PDB entry 8V9W | X-ray diffraction, 1.68 A resolution | chains A and C

== Chain A (and C) ==
Molecule: JGFN4
Notes: chain C of this document is another copy of the same molecule, construct and numbering; everything in this record applies to it too
Sequence (120 residues; numbered 0 to 119; the number before each row is that of its first residue; numbering starts at 0):
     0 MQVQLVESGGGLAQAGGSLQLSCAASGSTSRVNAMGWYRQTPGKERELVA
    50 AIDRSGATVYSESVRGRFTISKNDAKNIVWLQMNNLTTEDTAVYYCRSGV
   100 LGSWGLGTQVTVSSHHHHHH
Disordered / not traced: 0, 114-119
Disulfide bonds: Cys22-Cys95
Small-molecule neighbours: fentanyl (7V7; N-phenyl-N-[1-(2-phenylethyl)piperidin-4-yl]propanamide): Ala24, Thr28, Ser29, Val31, Asn32, Ala33, Met34, Ile51, Asp52, Arg53, Lys71, Asn72, Asp73, Ala74, Lys75, Asn76, Ile77, Val78
What the authors report for this chain:
  - binding site for fentanyl: Ala24, Val31, Asn32, Met34, Arg53, Lys71, Asn76, Val78
  - contacts within the chain: Asn32-Leu100 (hydrogen bond), Ser29-Arg53 (hydrogen bond)
  - conformationally variable residues (side-chain flip): Asn32
  - conformationally variable residues (loop rearrangement): Gly98 to Gly101 (proposed by the authors, not directly observed)
  - mutagenesis - A74Y/N76D (Kd 5.8 nM), N76D, N76H: increased binding to fentanyl
  - mutagenesis - A74W, A74Y: unchanged binding to fentanyl
  - mutagenesis - T28D/N76Y: abolished binding to fentanyl hapten
  - mutagenesis - N32A, M34A, K71A: abolished binding to F1 fentanyl hapten
  - mutagenesis - R53H: decreased binding to F1 fentanyl hapten
  - mutagenesis - S29Y/N76D, S29Y/A74Y/N76D (2000-fold): increased binding to free fentanyl

== How chain A and chain C interact ==
Pairs across the interface (117):
  Leu4(A) - Ser102(C)
  Leu4(A) - Gly104(C)
  Glu6(A) - Gly104(C)  hydrogen bond (side chain-backbone)
  Glu6(A) - Leu105(C)  hydrogen bond (side chain-backbone)
  Glu6(A) - Gly106(C)  hydrogen bond (side chain-backbone)
  Glu6(A) - Thr107(C)
  Gly9(A) - Thr107(C)  hydrogen bond (backbone-side chain)
  Gly9(A) - Gln108(C)
  Gly10(A) - Gln108(C)  hydrogen bond (backbone-backbone)
  Gly10(A) - Val109(C)
  Gly10(A) - Thr110(C)  hydrogen bond (backbone-backbone)
  Leu11(A) - Thr110(C)
  Ala12(A) - Thr110(C)  hydrogen bond (backbone-backbone)
  Ala12(A) - Val111(C)
  Ala12(A) - Ser112(C)  hydrogen bond (backbone-backbone)
  Gln13(A) - Ser112(C)
  Ala14(A) - Ser112(C)  hydrogen bond (backbone-backbone)
  Ala14(A) - Ser113(C)
  Leu18(A) - Val109(C)  hydrophobic
  Leu20(A) - Val109(C)  hydrophobic
  Asn32(A) - Arg96(C)
  Tyr37(A) - Leu100(C)
  Tyr37(A) - Trp103(C)
  Arg45(A) - Trp103(C)
  Val58(A) - Val58(C)  hydrophobic
  Tyr59(A) - Val58(C)
  Glu61(A) - Arg64(C)  salt bridge
  Arg64(A) - Glu61(C)  salt bridge
  Arg64(A) - Arg64(C)
  Leu85(A) - Val111(C)  hydrophobic
  Thr86(A) - Val111(C)
  Thr87(A) - Val111(C)
  Thr87(A) - Ser112(C)
  Thr87(A) - Ser113(C)
  Thr90(A) - Gln108(C)
  Thr90(A) - Val109(C)
  Thr90(A) - Thr110(C)
  Thr90(A) - Val111(C)  hydrogen bond (side chain-backbone)
  Ala91(A) - Thr107(C)
  Ala91(A) - Gln108(C)
  Ala91(A) - Val109(C)  hydrogen bond (backbone-backbone)
  Val92(A) - Gly106(C)
  Val92(A) - Thr107(C)
  Val92(A) - Gln108(C)
  Tyr93(A) - Gly106(C)
  Tyr93(A) - Thr107(C)  hydrogen bond (backbone-backbone)
  Tyr93(A) - Val109(C)  hydrophobic
  Tyr94(A) - Trp103(C)
  Tyr94(A) - Gly104(C)
  Tyr94(A) - Leu105(C)
  Tyr94(A) - Gly106(C)
  Cys95(A) - Trp103(C)
  Cys95(A) - Gly104(C)  hydrogen bond (backbone-backbone)
  Arg96(A) - Asn32(C)
  Arg96(A) - Leu100(C)
  Arg96(A) - Gly101(C)  hydrogen bond (side chain-backbone)
  Arg96(A) - Ser102(C)
  Arg96(A) - Trp103(C)
  Ser97(A) - Leu100(C)
  Ser97(A) - Gly101(C)  hydrogen bond (backbone-backbone)
  Ser97(A) - Ser102(C)
  Gly98(A) - Val99(C)
  Gly98(A) - Leu100(C)
  Val99(A) - Gly98(C)
  Val99(A) - Val99(C)  hydrogen bond (backbone-backbone)
  Leu100(A) - Tyr37(C)
  Leu100(A) - Arg96(C)
  Leu100(A) - Ser97(C)
  Leu100(A) - Gly98(C)
  Gly101(A) - Arg96(C)  hydrogen bond (backbone-side chain)
  Gly101(A) - Ser97(C)  hydrogen bond (backbone-backbone)
  Ser102(A) - Leu4(C)
  Ser102(A) - Arg96(C)
  Ser102(A) - Ser97(C)
  Trp103(A) - Tyr37(C)
  Trp103(A) - Arg45(C)
  Trp103(A) - Tyr94(C)
  Trp103(A) - Cys95(C)
  Trp103(A) - Arg96(C)
  Gly104(A) - Leu4(C)
  Gly104(A) - Glu6(C)  hydrogen bond (backbone-side chain)
  Gly104(A) - Tyr94(C)
  Gly104(A) - Cys95(C)  hydrogen bond (backbone-backbone)
  Leu105(A) - Glu6(C)  hydrogen bond (backbone-side chain)
  Leu105(A) - Tyr94(C)
  Gly106(A) - Glu6(C)  hydrogen bond (backbone-side chain)
  Gly106(A) - Val92(C)
  Gly106(A) - Tyr93(C)
  Gly106(A) - Tyr94(C)
  Thr107(A) - Glu6(C)
  Thr107(A) - Gly9(C)  hydrogen bond (side chain-backbone)
  Thr107(A) - Ala91(C)
  Thr107(A) - Val92(C)
  Thr107(A) - Tyr93(C)  hydrogen bond (backbone-backbone)
  Gln108(A) - Gly9(C)
  Gln108(A) - Gly10(C)  hydrogen bond (backbone-backbone)
  Gln108(A) - Ala91(C)  hydrogen bond (side chain-backbone)
  Gln108(A) - Val92(C)
  Val109(A) - Gly10(C)
  Val109(A) - Leu18(C)  hydrophobic
  Val109(A) - Thr90(C)
  Val109(A) - Ala91(C)  hydrogen bond (backbone-backbone)
  Val109(A) - Tyr93(C)  hydrophobic
  Thr110(A) - Gly10(C)  hydrogen bond (backbone-backbone)
  Thr110(A) - Leu11(C)
  Thr110(A) - Ala12(C)  hydrogen bond (backbone-backbone)
  Thr110(A) - Thr90(C)
  Val111(A) - Ala12(C)
  Val111(A) - Gln13(C)
  Val111(A) - Ala14(C)
  Val111(A) - Leu85(C)  hydrophobic
  Val111(A) - Thr86(C)
  Val111(A) - Thr87(C)
  Val111(A) - Thr90(C)  hydrogen bond (backbone-side chain)
  Ser112(A) - Ala12(C)  hydrogen bond (backbone-backbone)
  Ser112(A) - Gln13(C)  hydrogen bond
  Ser112(A) - Ala14(C)  hydrogen bond (backbone-backbone)
Interface residues without a listed pair, chain A (50 interface residues in all): Val2, Ser7, Gly8, Glu44, Met82, Asp89, Ser113
Interface residues without a listed pair, chain C (48 interface residues in all): Ser7, Gly8, Leu20, Ser54, Tyr59, Asp89

== In short ==
Chain A and chain C form an interface of 50 and 48 residues respectively; the contacts include 33 hydrogen
bonds and 2 salt bridges. Polar contacts include Glu61(A)-Arg64(C), Glu6(A)-Gly104(C) and Glu6(A)-Leu105(C).
From the paper: a binding site for fentanyl at Ala24(A), Val31(A) and Asn32(A) among others; A74Y/N76D, N76D
and N76H of chain A increase binding to fentanyl; 12 substitutions were tested in all.
Both chains are JGFN4. Entry 8V9W (X-ray crystal structure of JGFN4 complexed with fentanyl) was determined by
X-ray diffraction (same publication as 8V9X, 8V9Y, 8V9Z and 8VA0).
